PDB entry 4ZGK | X-ray diffraction, 2.00 A resolution | chain A

== Chain A ==
Name: E3 ubiquitin-protein ligase Mdm2
Organism: Homo sapiens
Notes: EC 6.3.2.-
UniProtKB: Q00987 (MDM2_HUMAN); residue numbers follow UniProt; this construct covers 18-114
Sequence (98 residues; row label = number of the first residue in the row):
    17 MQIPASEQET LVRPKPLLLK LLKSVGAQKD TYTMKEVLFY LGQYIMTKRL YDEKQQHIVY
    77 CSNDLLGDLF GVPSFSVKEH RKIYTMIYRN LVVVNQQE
Unresolved in the structure: 111-114
Construct notes: initiating methionine (17)
Ligand contacts: 4NX ((5R)-3,5-bis(4-chlorobenzyl)-4-(6-chloro-1H-indol-3-yl)-5-hydroxyfuran-2(5H)-one): Leu54, Phe55, Leu57, Gly58, Ile61, Tyr67, Phe91, Val93, His96, Ile99, Tyr100
UniProt features mapped onto this chain:
  - mutagenesis: Gly58 (G58A: No effect on its ability to induce apoptosis)
What the authors report for this chain:
  - binding site for 4NX: Lys51, Tyr67, His96
  - self-association interface (contacts with another copy of this molecule); pairs are residue here / residue on that copy: Phe55-Phe55 (pi stacking)
  - mutagenesis - T47W: unchanged binding to nutlin-3

== Overview ==
Bound to chain A: compound 4NX. From UniProt: one mutagenesis site. From the paper: a binding site for 4NX at
Lys51, Tyr67 and His96; T47W leaves binding to nutlin-3 unchanged.
Chain A is E3 ubiquitin-protein ligase Mdm2 (Homo sapiens); the structure, Structure of Mdm2 with low
molecular weight inhibitor, was determined by X-ray diffraction (same publication as 4ZFI).
